6SYX - chains SSS and MMM of the 4 polymer chains in the assembly; structure by X-ray diffraction, 1.30 A resolution.

Chain SSS:
Molecule: Hydrogenase-2 small chain
Source organism: Escherichia coli K-12
Notes: EC 1.12.99.6
UniProtKB: P69741 (MBHT_ECOLI); residues -1 to 290 here correspond to UniProt positions 39-330 (UniProt number = residue number + 40)
Chain sequence (298 residues; numbered -1 to 296; the number before each row is that of its first residue; numbers below 1 keep their minus sign (Met-1 is residue -1)):
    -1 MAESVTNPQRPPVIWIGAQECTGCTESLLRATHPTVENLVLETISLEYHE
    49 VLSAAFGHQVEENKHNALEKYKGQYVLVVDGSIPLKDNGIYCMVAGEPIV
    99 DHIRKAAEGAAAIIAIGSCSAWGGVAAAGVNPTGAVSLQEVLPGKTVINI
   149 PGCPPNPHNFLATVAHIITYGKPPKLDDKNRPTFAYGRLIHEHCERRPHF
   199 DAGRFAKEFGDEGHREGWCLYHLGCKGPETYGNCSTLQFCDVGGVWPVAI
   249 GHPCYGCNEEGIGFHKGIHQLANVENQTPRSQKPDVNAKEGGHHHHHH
Not modelled in the structure: -1 to 5, 274-296
Construct notes: expression tag (291-296)
Ion coordination: 4Fe-4S cluster Fe site 1: Cys19, Cys22, Cys117, Cys151; 4Fe-4S cluster Fe site 2: His189, Cys192, Cys217, Cys223; 3Fe-4S cluster Fe: Cys232, Cys252, Cys255
Residues lining bound ligands:
  - 3Fe-4S cluster (F3S): Ile188, Thr228, Cys232, Phe237, Trp244, Pro245, Cys252, Tyr253, Gly254, Cys255, Asn256
  - 4Fe-4S cluster (SF4), molecule 1: Glu18, Cys19, Gly21, Cys22, Asp78, Gly79, Gly115, Ser116, Cys117, Val123, Gly150, Cys151, Pro152
  - 4Fe-4S cluster (SF4), molecule 2: Ile188, His189, Cys192, Arg194, Arg195, Phe198, Cys217, Leu218, Tyr219, Cys223, Gly225, Pro226, Val246

Chain MMM:
Molecule: Hydrogenase-2 large chain
Source organism: Escherichia coli 908519
UniProtKB: V0V766 (V0V766_ECOLX); numbering as in UniProt (aligned over 1-567)
Chain sequence (567 residues; each row starts with the number of its first residue):
     1 MSQRITIDPVTRIEGHLRIDCEIENGVVSKAWASGTMWRGMEEIVKNRDP
    51 RDAWMIVQRICGVCTTTHALSSVRAAESALNIDVPVNAQYIRNIILAAHT
   101 THDHIVHFYQLSALDWVDITSALQADPTKASEMLKGVSTWHLNSPEEFTK
   151 VQNKIKDLVASGQLGIFANGYWGHPAMKLPPEVNLIAVAHYLQALECQRD
   201 ANRVVALLGGKTPHIQNLAVGGVANPINLDGLGVLNLERLMYIKSFIDKL
   251 SDFVEQVYKVDTAVIAAFYPEWLTRGKGAVNYLSVPEFPTDSKNGSFLFP
   301 GGYIENADLSSYRPITSHSDEYLIKGIQESAKHSWYKDEAPQAPWEGTTI
   351 PAYDGWSDDGKYSWVKSPTFYGKTVEVGPLANMLVKLAAGRESTQNKLNE
   401 IVAIYQKLTGNTLEVAQLHSTLGRIIGRTVHCCELQDILQNQYSALITNI
   451 GKGDHTTFVKPNIPATGEFKGVGFLEAPKGMLSHWMVIKDGIISNYQAVV
   501 PSTWNSGPRNFNDDVGPYEQSLVGTPVADPNKPLEVVRTIHSFDPCMACA
   551 VHVVDADGNEVVSVKVL
Not modelled in the structure: 1, 553-567
Construct notes: engineered mutation Lys479 (Arg in V0V766)
Ion coordination: Mg2+: Glu42, Ala498; Ni2+: Cys61, Cys64, Cys546, Cys549; carbonmonoxide-(dicyano) iron Fe: Cys64, Cys549
Residues lining bound ligands:
  - carbonmonoxide-(dicyano) iron (FCO): Cys64, Thr67, His68, Ala477, Pro478, Lys479, Leu482, Val500, Pro501, Ser502, Cys546, Cys549
  - oxygen molecule: Cys61, Val63, Cys64, Asp103, Lys479, Cys546, Cys549

Chain SSS / chain MMM interface:
Contacting residue pairs (30; chain SSS residue first):
  Thr30(SSS) with Tyr242(MMM); Ser245(MMM)
  His31(SSS) with Glu238(MMM), salt bridge; Met241(MMM); Tyr242(MMM); Ser245(MMM)
  Pro32(SSS) with Met241(MMM)
  His156(SSS) with Glu238(MMM)
  Ala160(SSS) with Leu237(MMM); Glu238(MMM); Met241(MMM), hydrophobic
  Ala163(SSS) with Leu237(MMM); Met241(MMM), hydrophobic
  His164(SSS) with Leu237(MMM)
  Tyr168(SSS) with Leu229(MMM), hydrophobic; Ile447(MMM), hydrogen bond (side chain-backbone); Gly451(MMM)
  Pro172(SSS) with Asp230(MMM)
  Lys173(SSS) with Asp230(MMM), salt bridge
  Thr181(SSS) with Asp230(MMM), hydrogen bond (side chain-backbone)
  Phe182(SSS) with Leu229(MMM); Asp230(MMM), hydrogen bond (backbone-backbone); Gly231(MMM); Leu232(MMM)
  Ala183(SSS) with Leu232(MMM)
  Gly230(SSS) with Leu232(MMM)
  Thr234(SSS) with Leu232(MMM)
  Leu235(SSS) with Glu238(MMM); Arg239(MMM)
  Asp239(SSS) with Tyr242(MMM), hydrogen bond (backbone-side chain)
Other interface residues (no listed pair), chain SSS (23 interface residues in all): Leu159, Thr167, Gly185, Arg186, His191, Asn231
Other interface residues (no listed pair), chain MMM (14 interface residues in all): Asn236, Ile450

Summary:
23 residues of chain SSS and 14 residues of chain MMM are in contact, with 4 hydrogen bonds and 2 salt
bridges. Among the polar pairs are His31(SSS)-Glu238(MMM), Lys173(SSS)-Asp230(MMM) and
Tyr168(SSS)-Ile447(MMM). Bound to chain SSS: 4Fe-4S cluster and 3Fe-4S cluster.
Here chain SSS is Hydrogenase-2 small chain (Escherichia coli K-12) and chain MMM is Hydrogenase-2 large chain
(Escherichia coli 908519). Entry 6SYX (Hydrogenase-2 variant R479K - reduced sample exposed to pure oxygen)
was determined by X-ray diffraction.
